Entry 3VPE (X-ray diffraction, 1.60 A resolution); this record covers chain A.

# Chain A
Protein: Metallo-beta-lactamase
Organism: Serratia marcescens
Notes: EC 3.5.2.6
Reference sequence: G5ELM3 (G5ELM3_SERMA); residues 1-262 here correspond to UniProt positions 19-280 (UniProt number = residue number + 18)
Amino-acid sequence (262 residues; numbered 1 to 262; the number before each row is that of its first residue):
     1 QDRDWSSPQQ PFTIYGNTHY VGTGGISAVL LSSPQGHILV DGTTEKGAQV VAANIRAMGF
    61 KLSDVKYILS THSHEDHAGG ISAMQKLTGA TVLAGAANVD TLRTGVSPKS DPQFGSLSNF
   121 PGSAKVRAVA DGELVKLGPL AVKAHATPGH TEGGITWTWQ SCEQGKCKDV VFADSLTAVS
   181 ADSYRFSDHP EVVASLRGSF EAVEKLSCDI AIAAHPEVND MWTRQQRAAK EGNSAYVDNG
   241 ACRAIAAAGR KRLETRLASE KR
Disordered / not traced: 1-2, 262
Disulfides: Cys-162/Cys-167, Cys-208/Cys-242
Metal / ion sites: Zn2+ site 1: His-72, His-74, His-150; Zn2+ site 2: Asp-76, His-77, His-215

# Overview
The Zn2+ site 1 is built by His-72, His-74 and His-150. Asp-76, His-77 and His-215 coordinate Zn2+ site 2.
Chain A is Metallo-beta-lactamase (Serratia marcescens); the structure, Crystal Structure of
Metallo-beta-Lactamase SMB-1, was determined by X-ray diffraction (same publication as 3VQZ).
